3ITB - chain A; structure by X-ray diffraction, 1.80 A resolution.

# Chain A
Protein: D-alanyl-D-alanine carboxypeptidase DacC
Organism: Escherichia coli
Notes: EC 3.4.16.4
UniProt: P08506 (DACC_ECOLI); residues 2-352 here correspond to UniProt positions 28-378 (UniProt number = residue number + 26)
Sequence (352 residues; each row starts with the number of its first residue):
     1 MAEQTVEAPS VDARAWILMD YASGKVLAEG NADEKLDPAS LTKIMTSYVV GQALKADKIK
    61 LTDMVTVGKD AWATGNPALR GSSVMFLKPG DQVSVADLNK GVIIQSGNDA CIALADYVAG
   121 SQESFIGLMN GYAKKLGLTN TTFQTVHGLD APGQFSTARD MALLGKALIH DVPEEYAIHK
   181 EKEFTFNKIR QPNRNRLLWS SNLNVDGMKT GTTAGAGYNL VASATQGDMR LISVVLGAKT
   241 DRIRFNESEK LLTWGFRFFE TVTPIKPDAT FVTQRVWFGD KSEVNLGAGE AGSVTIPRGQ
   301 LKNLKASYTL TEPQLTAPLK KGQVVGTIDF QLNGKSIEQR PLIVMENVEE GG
Unresolved in the structure: 1-4, 334-336
Construct notes: initiating methionine (1)
Curated features (UniProtKB/Swiss-Prot):
  - active site: S40 (Acyl-ester intermediate), K43 (Proton acceptor), S106
  - binding site (substrate): K209
Reported in the primary citation:
  - catalytic residues: S40, K43, T212
  - binding site for Peptidoglycan substrate (AMV)A(FGA)K(DAL)(DAL): S40, G81 to S83, S106, N108, R194, T210, T212, R244
  - binding site for the ligand AMV: S40, S83, N108
  - catalytic residues: S83 (proposed by the authors, not directly observed)

# Overview
From UniProt: 3 active-site residues and substrate-binding residue K209. The paper reports catalytic residues
S40, K43 and T212 among others; a binding site for Peptidoglycan substrate (AMV)A(FGA)K(DAL)(DAL) at S40, G81
and S106 among others.
Chain A is D-alanyl-D-alanine carboxypeptidase DacC (Escherichia coli); the structure, Crystal structure of
Penicillin-Binding Protein 6 (PBP6) from E. coli in complex with a substrate fragment, was determined by X-ray
diffraction together with 3IT9 and 3ITA from the same study.
